PDB entry 8XRF | X-ray diffraction, 2.94 A resolution | chains A and B of the 6 polymer chains in the assembly

== Chain A (and B) ==
Protein: DNA topoisomerase 2
Source organism: African swine fever virus BA71V
Notes: EC 5.6.2.2; chain B of this document is another copy of the same molecule, construct and numbering; everything in this record applies to it too
UniProt: Q00942 (TOP2_ASFB7); residue numbers follow UniProt; this construct covers 409-1192
Amino-acid sequence (784 residues; row label = number of the first residue in the row):
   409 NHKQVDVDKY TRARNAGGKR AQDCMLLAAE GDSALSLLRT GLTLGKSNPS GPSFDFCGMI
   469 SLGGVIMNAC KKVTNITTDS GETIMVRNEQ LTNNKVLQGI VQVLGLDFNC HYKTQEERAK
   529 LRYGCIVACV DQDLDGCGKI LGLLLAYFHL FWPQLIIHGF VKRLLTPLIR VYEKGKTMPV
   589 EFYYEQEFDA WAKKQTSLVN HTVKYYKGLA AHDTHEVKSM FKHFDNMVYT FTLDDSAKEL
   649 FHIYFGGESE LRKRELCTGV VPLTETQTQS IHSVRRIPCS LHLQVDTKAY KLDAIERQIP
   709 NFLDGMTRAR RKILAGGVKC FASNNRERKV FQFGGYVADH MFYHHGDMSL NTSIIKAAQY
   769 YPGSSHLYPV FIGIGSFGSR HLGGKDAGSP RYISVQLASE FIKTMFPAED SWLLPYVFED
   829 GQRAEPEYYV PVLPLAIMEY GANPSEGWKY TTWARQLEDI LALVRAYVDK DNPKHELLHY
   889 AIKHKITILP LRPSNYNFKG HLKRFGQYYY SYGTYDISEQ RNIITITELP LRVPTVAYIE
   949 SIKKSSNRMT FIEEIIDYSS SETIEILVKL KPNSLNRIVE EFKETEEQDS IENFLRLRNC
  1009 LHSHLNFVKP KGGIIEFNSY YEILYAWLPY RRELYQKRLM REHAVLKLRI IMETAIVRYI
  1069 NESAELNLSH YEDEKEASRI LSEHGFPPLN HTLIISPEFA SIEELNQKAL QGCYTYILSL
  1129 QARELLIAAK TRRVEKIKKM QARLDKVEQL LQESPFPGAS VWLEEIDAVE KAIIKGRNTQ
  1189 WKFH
Unresolved in the structure: 409-412, 487-491, 979, 1192 (chain B: 409-412, 485-490)
Metal / ion sites: Mg2+ site 1: Asp-539, Asp-541, Lys-615 (shared with 1 residue of chain D); Mg2+ site 2: Glu-593, Glu-827; Mg2+ site 3: Glu-866, Ala-1072, Asn-1075 (shared with Ala-1072(B), Asn-1075(B) of chain B)

== How chain A and chain B interact ==
Residue-residue contacts (130):
  Arg-422(A) with Ile-964(B); Asp-965(B), hydrogen bond (side chain-backbone); Tyr-966(B)
  Ser-441(A) with Gly-796(B); Ser-797(B), hydrogen bond (side chain-backbone); Tyr-800(B)
  Ser-444(A) with Asp-794(B), hydrogen bond (side chain-backbone)
  Leu-445(A) with Ser-784(B)
  Arg-447(A) with Leu-790(B); Asp-794(B)
  Thr-451(A) with Ser-968(B); Ser-969(B), hydrogen bond (backbone-backbone)
  Asp-463(A) with Tyr-966(B)
  Lys-612(A) with Glu-735(B); Lys-737(B)
  Lys-615(A) with Arg-799(B); Tyr-800(B)
  Gly-616(A) with Tyr-800(B)
  Ala-618(A) with Gly-783(B); Ser-784(B), hydrogen bond (backbone-backbone); Tyr-800(B), hydrophobic; Ile-801(B)
  Ala-619(A) with Gly-783(B); Tyr-800(B)
  His-620(A) with Gly-783(B)
  Asp-621(A) with Gly-781(B); Ile-782(B); Gly-783(B), hydrogen bond (side chain-backbone); Lys-1190(B)
  Thr-622(A) with Lys-1190(B)
  Arg-734(A) with Asp-747(B), salt bridge
  Lys-737(A) with Lys-615(B)
  Phe-739(A) with Ala-746(B), hydrophobic; Asp-755(B)
  Gln-740(A) with Gly-743(B); Ala-746(B); Asp-747(B)
  Gly-743(A) with Gln-740(B)
  Ala-746(A) with Phe-739(B), hydrophobic; Gln-740(B)
  Asp-747(A) with Arg-734(B), salt bridge; Arg-736(B); Gln-740(B)
  Asp-755(A) with Phe-739(B)
  Gly-781(A) with Asp-621(B)
  Ile-782(A) with Asp-621(B)
  Gly-783(A) with Ala-618(B); Ala-619(B); His-620(B); Asp-621(B), hydrogen bond (backbone-side chain)
  Ser-784(A) with Ser-444(B); Leu-445(B); Ala-618(B), hydrogen bond (backbone-backbone); His-620(B)
  Leu-790(A) with Arg-447(B)
  Asp-794(A) with Ser-444(B), hydrogen bond (backbone-side chain)
  Gly-796(A) with Ser-441(B)
  Ser-797(A) with Ser-441(B), hydrogen bond (backbone-side chain)
  Arg-799(A) with Lys-615(B); Asp-755(B)
  Tyr-800(A) with Ser-441(B); Lys-615(B); Gly-616(B); Ala-619(B)
  Ile-801(A) with Ala-618(B)
  Val-944(A) with Arg-447(B)
  Ile-964(A) with Arg-422(B)
  Asp-965(A) with Arg-422(B), hydrogen bond (backbone-side chain)
  Tyr-966(A) with Arg-422(B); Asp-463(B), hydrogen bond
  Ser-967(A) with Thr-451(B)
  Ser-968(A) with Thr-451(B); Gly-453(B)
  Ser-969(A) with Thr-448(B); Thr-451(B), hydrogen bond (backbone-backbone)
  Ser-1071(A) with Ser-1077(B), hydrogen bond
  Ala-1072(A) with Asn-1075(B); Ser-1077(B); His-1078(B)
  Asn-1075(A) with Ala-1072(B); Asn-1075(B)
  Leu-1076(A) with Ala-1130(B), hydrophobic; Leu-1134(B), hydrophobic
  Ser-1077(A) with Ser-1071(B), hydrogen bond; Ala-1072(B); Leu-1133(B); Ile-1135(B)
  His-1078(A) with Ala-1072(B); Ile-1135(B)
  Tyr-1079(A) with Leu-1134(B); Ile-1135(B), hydrogen bond (backbone-backbone)
  Glu-1080(A) with Leu-1134(B); Ile-1135(B); Ala-1136(B), hydrogen bond (backbone-backbone)
  Asp-1081(A) with Leu-1134(B)
  Glu-1082(A) with Arg-1131(B), salt bridge; Leu-1134(B)
  Thr-1123(A) with Arg-1131(B)
  Ile-1125(A) with Ala-1130(B)
  Leu-1126(A) with Gln-1129(B); Ala-1130(B), hydrogen bond (backbone-backbone); Arg-1131(B), hydrogen bond (backbone-backbone)
  Ser-1127(A) with Gln-1129(B); Arg-1131(B)
  Leu-1128(A) with Leu-1128(B); Gln-1129(B); Ala-1130(B), hydrogen bond (backbone-backbone)
  Gln-1129(A) with Ser-1127(B); Leu-1128(B)
  Ala-1130(A) with Leu-1076(B), hydrophobic; Leu-1126(B), hydrogen bond (backbone-backbone); Leu-1128(B), hydrogen bond (backbone-backbone)
  Arg-1131(A) with Thr-1123(B); Leu-1126(B), hydrogen bond (backbone-backbone); Ser-1127(B), hydrogen bond
  Leu-1133(A) with Leu-1076(B); Ser-1077(B)
  Leu-1134(A) with Leu-1076(B); Tyr-1079(B); Glu-1080(B); Asp-1081(B); Glu-1082(B); Ala-1085(B), hydrophobic
  Ile-1135(A) with Ser-1077(B); His-1078(B); Tyr-1079(B), hydrogen bond (backbone-backbone); Glu-1080(B)
  Ala-1136(A) with Glu-1080(B), hydrogen bond (backbone-backbone)
  Lys-1190(A) with Asp-621(B), salt bridge; Thr-622(B), hydrogen bond
Other interface residues (no listed pair), chain A (73 interface residues in all): Thr-448, Gly-453, Asp-539, Tyr-613, Arg-736, Gly-754, Tyr-1067, Ile-1068, Ala-1085
Other interface residues (no listed pair), chain B (72 interface residues in all): Leu-452, Asp-539, Gly-754, Ser-967, Tyr-1067, Ile-1068, Ile-1125

== In short ==
73 residues of chain A face 72 of chain B across their interface, with 27 hydrogen bonds and 4 salt bridges.
Polar contacts include Arg-734(A)/Asp-747(B), Glu-1082(A)/Arg-1131(B) and Lys-1190(A)/Asp-621(B). Asp-539(A),
Asp-541(A) and Lys-615(A) coordinate Mg2+ site 1. Glu-593(A) and Glu-827(A) coordinate Mg2+ site 2.
Chain A and chain B are both DNA topoisomerase 2 (African swine fever virus BA71V); the structure, The crystal
structure of AsfvTopII in complex with G-DNA, was determined by X-ray diffraction.
